PDB entry 7FEQ | electron microscopy, 3.20 A resolution | chains L and M of the 14 polymer chains in the assembly

[Chain L (and M)]
Protein: ATP-dependent Clp protease proteolytic subunit
Organism: Bacillus subtilis
Notes: EC 3.4.21.92; chain M of this document is another copy of the same molecule, construct and numbering; everything in this record applies to it too
UniProtKB: P80244 (CLPP_BACSU); residues 1-196 here correspond to UniProt positions 2-197 (UniProt number = residue number + 1)
Chain sequence (202 residues; each row starts with the number of its first residue):
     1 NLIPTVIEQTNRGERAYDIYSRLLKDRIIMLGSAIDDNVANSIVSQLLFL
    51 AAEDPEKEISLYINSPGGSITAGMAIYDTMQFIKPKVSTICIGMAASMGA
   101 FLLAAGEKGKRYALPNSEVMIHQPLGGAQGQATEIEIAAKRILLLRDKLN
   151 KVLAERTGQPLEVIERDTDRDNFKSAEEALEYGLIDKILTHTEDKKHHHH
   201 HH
Disordered / not traced: 1-2, 8-15, 191-202
Construct notes: expression tag (197-202)
Swiss-Prot annotation at these positions:
  - active site: S97 (Nucleophile), H122
From the paper describing this entry:
  - catalytic residues: S97, H122, D171

[Chain L / chain M interface]
Pairs across the interface (24):
  A16(L) - I7(M)
  S21(L) - T5(M)  hydrogen bond (side chain-backbone)
  L24(L) - P4(M)  hydrophobic
  D37(L) - G32(M)
  D37(L) - N64(M)  hydrogen bond
  N41(L) - Y20(M)
  N41(L) - M30(M)
  N41(L) - G32(M)
  S42(L) - Y20(M)
  S45(L) - Y20(M)
  S45(L) - L23(M)
  Q46(L) - P4(M)
  F49(L) - V6(M)  hydrophobic
  T71(L) - G93(M)
  M74(L) - N116(M)
  D78(L) - L114(M)
  D78(L) - N116(M)
  Q131(L) - R170(M)
  E134(L) - R170(M)  salt bridge
  I137(L) - R170(M)
  I137(L) - D171(M)
  R141(L) - E118(M)  salt bridge
  R141(L) - F173(M)
  K148(L) - N116(M)
Other interface residues (no listed pair), chain L (25 interface residues in all): Y17, D18, V44, L48, A75, Y77, F82, T133
Other interface residues (no listed pair), chain M (24 interface residues in all): I19, R22, Y62, I92, M94, P115, L189, T190

[Summary]
25 residues of chain L face 24 of chain M across their interface; the contacts include 2 hydrogen bonds and 2
salt bridges. Polar pairs include E134(L)-R170(M), R141(L)-E118(M) and S21(L)-T5(M). Curated annotation
(UniProt) lists active-site residues S97(L) and H122(L) on chain L. The paper reports catalytic residues
S97(L), H122(L) and D171(L).
Chain L and chain M are both ATP-dependent Clp protease proteolytic subunit (Bacillus subtilis); the
structure, Cryo-EM structure of apo BsClpP at pH 6.5, was determined by electron microscopy (same publication
as 7FEP, 7FER, 7FES, 7P80 and 7P81).
